4ERI - chains A and B; structure by X-ray diffraction, 2.00 A resolution.

# Chain A (and B)
Molecule: 2-amino-3-carboxymuconate 6-semialdehyde decarboxylase
Organism: Pseudomonas fluorescens
Notes: chain B of this document is another copy of the same molecule, construct and numbering; everything in this record applies to it too
Reference sequence: Q83V25 (Q83V25_PSEFL); residues 1-334 here = UniProt positions 1-334
Chain sequence (334 residues; numbered 1 to 334; the number before each row is that of its first residue):
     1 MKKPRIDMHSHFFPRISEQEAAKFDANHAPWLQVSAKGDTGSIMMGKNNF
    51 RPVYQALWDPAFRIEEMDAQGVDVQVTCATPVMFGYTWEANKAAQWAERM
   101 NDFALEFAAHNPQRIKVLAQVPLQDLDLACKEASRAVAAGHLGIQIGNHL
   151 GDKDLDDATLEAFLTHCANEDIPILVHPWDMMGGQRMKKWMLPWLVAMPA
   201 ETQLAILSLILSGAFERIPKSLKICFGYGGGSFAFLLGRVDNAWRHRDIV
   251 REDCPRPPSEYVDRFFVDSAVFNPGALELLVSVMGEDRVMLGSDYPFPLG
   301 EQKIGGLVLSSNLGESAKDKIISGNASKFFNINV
Unresolved in the structure: 1-2, 334 (chain B: 1-3, 334)
Sequence notes: engineered mutation Tyr-228 (His in Q83V25)
Metal / ion sites: Zn2+: His-9, His-11, His-177, Tyr-228, Asp-294

# Chain A / chain B interface
Contacting residue pairs (97; chain A residue first):
  Asn-148(A) / Arg-186(B)
  His-149(A) / Arg-186(B)
  Gly-151(A) / Arg-186(B)
  Asp-152(A) / Gln-185(B)
  Asp-152(A) / Arg-186(B)
  Asp-154(A) / Arg-186(B)  salt bridge
  Asp-156(A) / Trp-190(B)
  Met-182(A) / Met-182(B)  hydrophobic
  Met-182(A) / Met-187(B)  hydrophobic
  Gly-183(A) / Met-182(B)
  Gln-185(A) / Asp-154(B)
  Arg-186(A) / Lys-153(B)
  Arg-186(A) / Asp-154(B)
  Arg-186(A) / Leu-155(B)
  Arg-186(A) / Met-181(B)
  Arg-186(A) / Glu-201(B)  salt bridge
  Arg-186(A) / Leu-204(B)
  Met-187(A) / Leu-204(B)  hydrophobic
  Lys-189(A) / Ile-249(B)
  Trp-190(A) / Asp-156(B)
  Trp-190(A) / Leu-211(B)
  Trp-190(A) / Ser-212(B)
  Trp-190(A) / Ile-249(B)
  Trp-190(A) / Val-250(B)
  Trp-190(A) / Asp-253(B)  hydrogen bond
  Met-191(A) / Arg-247(B)
  Met-191(A) / Ile-249(B)  hydrophobic
  Met-191(A) / Val-250(B)  hydrophobic
  Leu-192(A) / Leu-204(B)  hydrophobic
  Leu-192(A) / Leu-211(B)  hydrophobic
  Trp-194(A) / Arg-239(B)  hydrogen bond (backbone-side chain)
  Leu-195(A) / Gln-203(B)  hydrogen bond (backbone-side chain)
  Leu-195(A) / Arg-239(B)
  Leu-195(A) / Val-240(B)  hydrophobic
  Leu-195(A) / Ala-243(B)  hydrophobic
  Val-196(A) / Ala-200(B)
  Val-196(A) / Gln-203(B)
  Val-196(A) / Leu-207(B)  hydrophobic
  Met-198(A) / Arg-239(B)  hydrogen bond
  Pro-199(A) / Leu-236(B)  hydrophobic
  Pro-199(A) / Arg-239(B)
  Ala-200(A) / Val-196(B)
  Ala-200(A) / Ala-200(B)  hydrophobic
  Glu-201(A) / Arg-186(B)  salt bridge
  Gln-203(A) / Leu-195(B)  hydrogen bond (side chain-backbone)
  Gln-203(A) / Val-196(B)
  Leu-204(A) / Arg-186(B)
  Leu-204(A) / Met-187(B)  hydrophobic
  Leu-204(A) / Leu-192(B)  hydrophobic
  Leu-207(A) / Val-196(B)  hydrophobic
  Leu-211(A) / Trp-190(B)  hydrogen bond (backbone-side chain)
  Leu-211(A) / Leu-195(B)  hydrophobic
  Ser-212(A) / Trp-190(B)
  Tyr-228(A) / Arg-239(B)  hydrogen bond (backbone-side chain)
  Gly-231(A) / Phe-235(B)
  Gly-231(A) / Arg-239(B)  hydrogen bond (backbone-side chain)
  Ser-232(A) / Ser-232(B)
  Phe-235(A) / Gly-231(B)
  Phe-235(A) / Phe-235(B)  hydrophobic
  Phe-235(A) / Ala-276(B)
  Phe-235(A) / Leu-279(B)  hydrophobic
  Leu-236(A) / Leu-195(B)
  Leu-236(A) / Pro-199(B)  hydrophobic
  Gly-238(A) / Phe-272(B)
  Arg-239(A) / Trp-194(B)  hydrogen bond (side chain-backbone)
  Arg-239(A) / Leu-195(B)
  Arg-239(A) / Pro-199(B)
  Arg-239(A) / Tyr-228(B)
  Arg-239(A) / Phe-272(B)
  Val-240(A) / Leu-195(B)  hydrophobic
  Asn-242(A) / Phe-272(B)
  Asn-242(A) / Leu-299(B)
  Ala-243(A) / Trp-194(B)  hydrophobic
  Ala-243(A) / Leu-195(B)  hydrophobic
  Ala-243(A) / Leu-299(B)  hydrophobic
  His-246(A) / Pro-298(B)
  His-246(A) / Gln-302(B)
  Arg-247(A) / Met-191(B)
  Arg-247(A) / Pro-298(B)
  Arg-247(A) / Leu-299(B)
  Ile-249(A) / Trp-190(B)
  Ile-249(A) / Met-191(B)  hydrophobic
  Val-250(A) / Trp-190(B)
  Val-250(A) / Met-191(B)  hydrophobic
  Glu-252(A) / Lys-189(B)  salt bridge
  Glu-252(A) / Trp-190(B)
  Asp-253(A) / Trp-190(B)  hydrogen bond
  Val-271(A) / Arg-239(B)
  Phe-272(A) / Gly-238(B)
  Phe-272(A) / Arg-239(B)
  Phe-272(A) / Asn-242(B)
  Gly-275(A) / Leu-279(B)
  Ala-276(A) / Phe-235(B)
  Leu-279(A) / Leu-279(B)  hydrophobic
  Leu-299(A) / Asn-242(B)
  Leu-299(A) / Arg-247(B)
  Gln-302(A) / His-246(B)
Interface residues without a listed pair, chain A (56 interface residues in all): Pro-52, Ser-208, Ala-234, Ala-270, Asn-273, Pro-298
Interface residues without a listed pair, chain B (55 interface residues in all): Arg-51, Gly-183, Met-198, Ser-208, Ala-234, Glu-252, Val-271, Asn-273, Gly-275, Phe-297

# In short
Chain A and chain B form an interface of 56 and 55 residues respectively; the contacts include 10 hydrogen
bonds and 4 salt bridges. Among the polar pairs are Asp-154(A)/Arg-186(B), Arg-186(A)/Glu-201(B) and
Glu-252(A)/Lys-189(B). His-9(A), His-11(A), His-177(A), Tyr-228(A) and Asp-294(A) coordinate Zn2+.
Chain A and chain B are both 2-amino-3-carboxymuconate 6-semialdehyde decarboxylase (Pseudomonas fluorescens);
the structure, Evidence for a Dual Role of an Active Site Histidine in
alpha-Amino-beta-Carboxymuconate-epsilon-Semialdehyde Decarboxylase, was determined by X-ray diffraction
together with 4EPK, 4ERA and 4ERG from the same study.
